1HSW - chain A; structure by X-ray diffraction, 2.00 A resolution.

Chain A:
Molecule: Lysozyme
Source organism: Gallus gallus
Notes: EC 3.2.1.17
UniProtKB: P00698 (LYSC_CHICK); residues 1-129 here correspond to UniProt positions 19-147 (UniProt number = residue number + 18)
Amino-acid sequence (129 residues; numbered 1 to 129; the number before each row is that of its first residue):
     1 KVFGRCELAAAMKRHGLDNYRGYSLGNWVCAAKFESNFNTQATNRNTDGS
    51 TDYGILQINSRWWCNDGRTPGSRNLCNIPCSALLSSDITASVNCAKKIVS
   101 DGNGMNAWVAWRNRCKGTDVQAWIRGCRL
Cystine bridges: Cys6-Cys127, Cys30-Cys115, Cys64-Cys80, Cys76-Cys94
UniProt features mapped onto this chain:
  - active site: Glu35, Asp52
  - binding site (substrate): Asp101

In short:
UniProt lists active-site residues Glu35 and Asp52 and substrate-binding residue Asp101.
Chain A is Lysozyme (Gallus gallus); the structure, Lysozyme (mucopeptide N-acetylmuramyl hydrolase), was
determined by X-ray diffraction, deposited together with 1HSX.
